PDB entry 8EW4 | X-ray diffraction, 2.40 A resolution | chain A

Chain A:
Molecule: Serum albumin
Source organism: Homo sapiens
UniProt: P02768 (ALBU_HUMAN); residues 1-585 here correspond to UniProt positions 25-609 (UniProt number = residue number + 24)
Sequence (585 residues; each row starts with the number of its first residue):
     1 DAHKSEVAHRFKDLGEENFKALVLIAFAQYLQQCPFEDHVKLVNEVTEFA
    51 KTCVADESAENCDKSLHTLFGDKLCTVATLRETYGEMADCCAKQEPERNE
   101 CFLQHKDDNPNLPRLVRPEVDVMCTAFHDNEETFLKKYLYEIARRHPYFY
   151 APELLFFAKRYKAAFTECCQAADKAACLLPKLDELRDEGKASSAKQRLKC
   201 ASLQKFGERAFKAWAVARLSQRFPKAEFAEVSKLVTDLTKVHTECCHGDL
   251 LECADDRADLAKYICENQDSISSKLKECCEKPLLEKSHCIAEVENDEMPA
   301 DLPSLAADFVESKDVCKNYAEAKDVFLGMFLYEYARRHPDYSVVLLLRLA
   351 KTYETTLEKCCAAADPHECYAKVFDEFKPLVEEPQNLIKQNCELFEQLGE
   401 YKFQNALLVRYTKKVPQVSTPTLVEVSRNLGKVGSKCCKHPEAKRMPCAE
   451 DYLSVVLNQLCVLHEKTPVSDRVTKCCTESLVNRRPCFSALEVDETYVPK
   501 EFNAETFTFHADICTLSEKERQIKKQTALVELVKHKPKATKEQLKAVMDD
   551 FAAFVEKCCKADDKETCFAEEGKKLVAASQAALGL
Disordered / not traced: 585
Curated features (UniProtKB/Swiss-Prot):
  - binding site (Cu cation): His3
  - binding site (Ca(2+)): Glu6, Asp13, Glu244, Asp249, Glu252, Asp255, Asp259
  - binding site (Zn(2+)): His67, His247, Asp249
  - binding site ((4Z,15Z)-bilirubin IXalpha): Lys240
  - site: Lys4 (Not glycated), Lys20 (Not glycated), Lys41 (Not glycated), Lys64 (Not glycated), Lys73 (Not glycated), Lys93 (Not glycated), Lys106 (Not glycated), Lys136 (Not glycated), Lys159 (Not glycated), Lys174 (Not glycated), Lys181 (Not glycated), Lys190 (Not glycated), Lys195 (Not glycated), Lys199 (Aspirin-acetylated lysine), Lys205 (Not glycated), Lys212 (Not glycated), Lys240 (Not glycated), Lys262 (Not glycated), Lys274 (Not glycated), Lys286 (Not glycated) and 18 more in UniProt
  - modified residue: Ser5 (Phosphoserine), Ser58 (Phosphoserine), Ser65 (Phosphoserine), Thr83 (Phosphothreonine), Lys205 (N6-succinyllysine), Ser273 (Phosphoserine), Ser419 (Phosphoserine), Thr420 (Phosphothreonine), Thr422 (Phosphothreonine), Lys436 (N6-succinyllysine), Ser489 (Phosphoserine), Lys519 (N6-succinyllysine), Lys534 (N6-methyllysine), Lys564 (N6-succinyllysine)
  - glycosylation: Lys12 (N-linked (Glc) (glycation) lysine), Lys51 (N-linked (Glc) (glycation) lysine), Lys137 (N-linked (Glc) (glycation) lysine), Lys162 (N-linked (Glc) (glycation) lysine), Lys199 (N-linked (Glc) (glycation) lysine), Lys225 (N-linked (Glc) (glycation) lysine), Lys233 (N-linked (Glc) (glycation) lysine), Lys276 (N-linked (Glc) (glycation) lysine), Lys281 (N-linked (Glc) (glycation) lysine), Lys313 (N-linked (Glc) (glycation) lysine), Lys317 (N-linked (Glc) (glycation) lysine), Asn318 (N-linked (GlcNAc...) asparagine), Lys323 (N-linked (Glc) (glycation) lysine), Lys351 (N-linked (Glc) (glycation) lysine), Lys378 (N-linked (Glc) (glycation) lysine), Lys413 (N-linked (Glc) (glycation) lysine), Lys439 (N-linked (Glc) (glycation) lysine), Lys444 (N-linked (Glc) (glycation) lysine), Asp494 (N-linked (GlcNAc...) asparagine), Lys525 (N-linked (Glc) (glycation) lysine) and 4 more in UniProt
Disulfides: Cys53-Cys62, Cys75-Cys91, Cys90-Cys101, Cys124-Cys169, Cys168-Cys177, Cys200-Cys246, Cys245-Cys253, Cys265-Cys279, Cys278-Cys289, Cys316-Cys361, Cys360-Cys369, Cys392-Cys438, Cys437-Cys448, Cys461-Cys477, Cys476-Cys487, Cys514-Cys559, Cys558-Cys567
Metal / ion sites: Co2+ site 1: Asp1, His9; Co2+ site 2 near His128 (its only coordinating residue here); Co2+ site 3 near Asp471 (its only coordinating residue here)
Reported in the primary citation:
  - Co2+ coordination: Asp1, His9, His128, Glu244, Asp471
  - conformationally variable residues (domain motion, side-chain flip): His9, Asp13, His67, Asp249, Glu252, Asp255
  - binding site for myristic acid: Arg10
  - contacts within the chain: Asn99-Asp249 (hydrogen bond), His67-Asp249
  - mutagenesis - H3A, H9A, H9A/H67A, H67A, H247A: decreased binding to Co2+

Summary:
Asp1 and His9 coordinate Co2+ site 1. From UniProt: Cu cation-binding residue His3, 7 Ca2+-binding residues, 3
Zn2+-binding residues and (4Z,15Z)-bilirubin IXalpha-binding residue Lys240. From the paper: a binding site
for myristic acid at Arg10; H3A, H9A and H9A/H67A, among others, reduce binding to Co2+; 5 substitutions were
tested in all.
Chain A is Serum albumin (Homo sapiens); the structure, Human Serum Albumin with Cobalt (II) and Myristic Acid
- crystal 1, was determined by X-ray diffraction, deposited together with 8EW7, 8EY5 and 7MBL.
